PDB entry 3BM1 | X-ray diffraction, 2.00 A resolution | chains A and B

# Chain A (and B)
Molecule: Protein ydjA
Source organism: Escherichia coli
Notes: EC 1.5.1.34; chain B of this document is another copy of the same molecule, construct and numbering; everything in this record applies to it too
UniProt: P0ACY1 (YDJA_ECOLI); residue numbers follow UniProt; this construct covers 1-183
Sequence (183 residues; each row starts with the number of its first residue):
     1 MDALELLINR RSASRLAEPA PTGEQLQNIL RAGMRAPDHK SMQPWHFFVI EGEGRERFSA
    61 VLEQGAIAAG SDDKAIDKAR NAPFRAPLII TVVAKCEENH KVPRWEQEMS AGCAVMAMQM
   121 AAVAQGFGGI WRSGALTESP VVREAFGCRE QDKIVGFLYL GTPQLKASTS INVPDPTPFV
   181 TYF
Unresolved in the structure: 166-171 (chain B: 167-172)
Swiss-Prot annotation at these positions:
  - binding site (FMN): Arg10 to Ser12, Arg35, His39, Trp131 to Ser133
  - binding site (NAD(+)): Ala121 to Gly126

# Interface between chain A and chain B
Contacting residue pairs (118):
  Met1(A) - Met1(B)
  Met1(A) - Asp2(B)
  Met1(A) - Ala3(B)  hydrogen bond (backbone-backbone)
  Asp2(A) - Met1(B)
  Ala3(A) - Met1(B)  hydrogen bond (backbone-backbone)
  Ala3(A) - Ala3(B)
  Ala3(A) - Ala124(B)  hydrophobic
  Leu4(A) - Ala124(B)
  Leu6(A) - Ala3(B)  hydrophobic
  Leu6(A) - Leu7(B)  hydrophobic
  Leu7(A) - Arg35(B)
  Leu7(A) - Met120(B)  hydrophobic
  Leu7(A) - Ala121(B)
  Ile8(A) - Asn28(B)
  Ile8(A) - Arg35(B)
  Arg10(A) - Arg35(B)  hydrogen bond (side chain-backbone)
  Arg10(A) - Ala36(B)
  Arg10(A) - Pro37(B)
  Gln27(A) - Pro176(B)
  Gln27(A) - Tyr182(B)  hydrogen bond
  Asn28(A) - Leu4(B)
  Asn28(A) - Ile8(B)
  Leu30(A) - Val180(B)  hydrophobic
  Arg31(A) - Ile8(B)
  Arg31(A) - Val173(B)
  Arg31(A) - Pro174(B)
  Arg31(A) - Pro176(B)
  Ala32(A) - Leu7(B)
  Ala32(A) - Ile8(B)
  Met34(A) - Asp175(B)
  Met34(A) - Pro176(B)  hydrophobic
  Met34(A) - Phe179(B)  hydrophobic
  Arg35(A) - Leu7(B)
  Arg35(A) - Ile8(B)
  Arg35(A) - Arg10(B)  hydrogen bond (side chain-backbone)
  Ala36(A) - Arg10(B)
  Pro37(A) - Arg10(B)
  Pro37(A) - Met116(B)
  Pro37(A) - Trp131(B)  hydrophobic
  His39(A) - Ser133(B)
  Gln43(A) - Phe179(B)
  Trp45(A) - Phe179(B)  hydrophobic
  His46(A) - Pro178(B)
  His46(A) - Phe179(B)  hydrogen bond (side chain-backbone)
  His46(A) - Val180(B)
  His46(A) - Thr181(B)  hydrogen bond
  Phe47(A) - Phe179(B)  hydrogen bond (backbone-backbone)
  Phe47(A) - Val180(B)
  Phe47(A) - Thr181(B)  hydrogen bond (backbone-backbone)
  Phe48(A) - Thr181(B)
  Val49(A) - Val180(B)  hydrophobic
  Val49(A) - Thr181(B)  hydrogen bond (backbone-backbone)
  Val49(A) - Tyr182(B)
  Val49(A) - Phe183(B)  hydrogen bond (backbone-backbone)
  Ile50(A) - Phe183(B)  hydrophobic
  Gly54(A) - Phe183(B)
  Arg57(A) - Phe183(B)
  Phe58(A) - Phe183(B)
  Trp105(A) - Glu138(B)
  Trp105(A) - Lys153(B)
  Trp105(A) - Ile154(B)
  Trp105(A) - Val155(B)
  Glu106(A) - Ser133(B)  hydrogen bond
  Glu108(A) - Met109(B)
  Met109(A) - Glu108(B)
  Met109(A) - Met109(B)  hydrophobic
  Met109(A) - Gly112(B)
  Met109(A) - Trp131(B)  hydrophobic
  Gly112(A) - Met109(B)
  Cys113(A) - Met116(B)  hydrophobic
  Cys113(A) - Trp131(B)  hydrophobic
  Met116(A) - Pro37(B)
  Met116(A) - Cys113(B)  hydrophobic
  Met116(A) - Met116(B)  hydrophobic
  Ala117(A) - Leu7(B)
  Ala117(A) - Met116(B)  hydrophobic
  Met120(A) - Leu7(B)  hydrophobic
  Met120(A) - Met116(B)  hydrophobic
  Met120(A) - Met120(B)  hydrophobic
  Ala121(A) - Leu7(B)
  Ala124(A) - Ala3(B)  hydrophobic
  Gln125(A) - Leu4(B)
  Trp131(A) - Pro37(B)  hydrophobic
  Trp131(A) - Met109(B)  hydrophobic
  Trp131(A) - Cys113(B)  hydrophobic
  Ser133(A) - His39(B)
  Ser133(A) - Glu106(B)  hydrogen bond
  Glu138(A) - Trp105(B)
  Ala145(A) - Phe183(B)
  Phe146(A) - Phe183(B)  hydrophobic
  Lys153(A) - Trp105(B)
  Val155(A) - Trp105(B)
  Pro174(A) - Arg31(B)
  Pro174(A) - Met34(B)  hydrophobic
  Asp175(A) - Met34(B)
  Pro176(A) - Leu30(B)
  Pro176(A) - Arg31(B)
  Pro176(A) - Met34(B)
  Phe179(A) - Met34(B)  hydrophobic
  Phe179(A) - Gln43(B)
  Phe179(A) - Trp45(B)
  Phe179(A) - His46(B)  hydrogen bond (backbone-side chain)
  Phe179(A) - Phe47(B)  hydrogen bond (backbone-backbone)
  Val180(A) - His46(B)
  Val180(A) - Phe47(B)
  Thr181(A) - His46(B)  hydrogen bond
  Thr181(A) - Phe47(B)  hydrogen bond (backbone-backbone)
  Thr181(A) - Phe48(B)
  Thr181(A) - Val49(B)  hydrogen bond (backbone-backbone)
  Tyr182(A) - Gln27(B)
  Tyr182(A) - Val49(B)
  Phe183(A) - Val49(B)  hydrogen bond (backbone-backbone)
  Phe183(A) - Ile50(B)  hydrophobic
  Phe183(A) - Gly54(B)
  Phe183(A) - Arg57(B)
  Phe183(A) - Phe58(B)
  Phe183(A) - Ala145(B)
  Phe183(A) - Phe146(B)  hydrophobic
Also at the interface, not in a pair above, chain A (60 interface residues in all): Gly134, Thr137, Ile154, Val173, Pro178
Also at the interface, not in a pair above, chain B (62 interface residues in all): Leu6, Asn9, Arg11, Ala32, Ala117, Gln125, Gly134, Thr137

# Summary
60 residues of chain A and 62 residues of chain B are in contact; the contacts include 19 hydrogen bonds.
Polar contacts include Arg10(A)-Arg35(B), Gln27(A)-Tyr182(B) and His46(A)-Phe179(B). From UniProt: 8
FMN-binding residues and 6 NAD+-binding residues on chain A.
Both chains are Protein ydjA (Escherichia coli). Entry 3BM1 (Crystal structure of a minimal nitroreductase
ydjA from Escherichia coli K12 with and without FMN cofactor) was determined by X-ray diffraction together
with 3BM2 from the same study.
